6RRT - chains A and C of the 4 polymer chains in the assembly; structure by electron microscopy, 6.00 A resolution (low resolution: residue-level contacts below are approximate; hydrogen-bond / salt-bridge calls are withheld).

== Chain A (and C) ==
Molecule: Capsid protein
Source organism: Escherichia phage MS2
Notes: chain C of this document is another copy of the same molecule, construct and numbering; everything in this record applies to it too
UniProtKB: P03612 (CAPSD_BPMS2); residues 0-129 here correspond to UniProt positions 1-130 (UniProt number = residue number + 1)
Amino-acid sequence (130 residues; each row starts with the number of its first residue; numbering starts at 0):
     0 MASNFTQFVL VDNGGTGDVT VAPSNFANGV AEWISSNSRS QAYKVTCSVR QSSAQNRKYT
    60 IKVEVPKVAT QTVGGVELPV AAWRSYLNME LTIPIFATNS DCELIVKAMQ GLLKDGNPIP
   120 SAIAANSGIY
Disordered / not traced: 0-1

== Interface between chain A and chain C ==
Contacting residue pairs (8):
  Ser23(A) - Ser126(C)
  Ser23(A) - Gly127(C)
  Asn24(A) - Ile128(C)
  Phe25(A) - Ile128(C)
  Gly74(A) - Thr69(C)
  Gly74(A) - Gln70(C)
  Gly74(A) - Thr71(C)
  Val75(A) - Thr69(C)
Also at the interface, not in a pair above, chain A (6 interface residues in all): Ala26
Also at the interface, not in a pair above, chain C (7 interface residues in all): Tyr129

== Overview ==
The interface between chain A and chain C involves 6 residues on one side and 7 on the other.
Chain A and chain C are both Capsid protein (Escherichia phage MS2); the structure, T=4 MS2
Virus-like-particle, was determined by electron microscopy (same publication as 6RRS).
